Entry 6HPD (X-ray diffraction, 2.43 A resolution); this record covers chain A.

== Chain A ==
Name: Beta-galactosidase (GH2)
From: Formosa agariphila KMM 3901
Notes: EC 3.2.1.23
Reference sequence: T2KN75 (T2KN75_9FLAO); residues 11-990 here correspond to UniProt positions 2-981 (UniProt number = residue number - 9)
Sequence (990 residues; numbered 1 to 990; the number before each row is that of its first residue):
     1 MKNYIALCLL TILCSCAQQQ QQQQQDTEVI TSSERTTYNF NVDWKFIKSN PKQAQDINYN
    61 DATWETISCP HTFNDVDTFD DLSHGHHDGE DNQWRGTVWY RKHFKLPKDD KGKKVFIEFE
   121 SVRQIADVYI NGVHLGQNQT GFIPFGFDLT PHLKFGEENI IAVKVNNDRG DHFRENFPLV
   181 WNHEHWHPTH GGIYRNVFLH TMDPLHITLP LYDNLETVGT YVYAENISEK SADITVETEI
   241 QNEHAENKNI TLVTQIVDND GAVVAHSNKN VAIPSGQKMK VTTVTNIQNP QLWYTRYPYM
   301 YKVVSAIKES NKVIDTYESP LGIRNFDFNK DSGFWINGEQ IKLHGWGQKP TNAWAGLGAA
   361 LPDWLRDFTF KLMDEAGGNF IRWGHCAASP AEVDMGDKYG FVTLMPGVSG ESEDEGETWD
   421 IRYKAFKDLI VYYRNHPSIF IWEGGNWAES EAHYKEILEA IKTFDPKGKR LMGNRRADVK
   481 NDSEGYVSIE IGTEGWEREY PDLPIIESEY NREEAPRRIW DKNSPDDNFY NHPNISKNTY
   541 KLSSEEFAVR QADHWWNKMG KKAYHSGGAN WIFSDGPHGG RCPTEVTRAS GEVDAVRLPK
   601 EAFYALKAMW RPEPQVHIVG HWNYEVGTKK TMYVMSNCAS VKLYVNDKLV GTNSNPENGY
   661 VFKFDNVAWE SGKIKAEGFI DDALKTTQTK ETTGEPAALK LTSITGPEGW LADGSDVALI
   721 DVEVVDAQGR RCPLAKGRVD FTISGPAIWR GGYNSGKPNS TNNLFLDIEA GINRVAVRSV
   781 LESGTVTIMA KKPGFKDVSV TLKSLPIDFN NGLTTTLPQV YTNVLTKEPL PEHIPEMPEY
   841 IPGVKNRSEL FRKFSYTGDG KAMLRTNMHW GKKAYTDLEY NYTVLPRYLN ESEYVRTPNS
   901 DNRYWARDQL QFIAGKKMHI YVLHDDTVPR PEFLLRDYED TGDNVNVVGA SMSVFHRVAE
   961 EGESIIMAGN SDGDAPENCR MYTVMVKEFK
Not modelled in the structure: 1-27, 840-847
Sequence notes: initiating methionine (1); expression tag (2-10)
UniProt features mapped onto this chain:
  - active site: Glu509 (Nucleophile)
  - binding site (Mg(2+)): Asn570, Trp571, Ile572, Ser590, Glu592
Metal / ion sites: Mg2+: Asn570, Trp571, Ile572, Ser590, Glu592
Reported in the primary citation:
  - catalytic residues: Glu509
  - catalytic residues: Glu411, Asp908 (proposed by the authors, not directly observed)

== In short ==
Asn570, Trp571, Ile572, Ser590 and Glu592 form the Mg2+ site. Curated annotation (UniProt) lists active-site
residue Glu509 and 5 Mg2+-binding residues. From the paper: catalytic residues Glu509, Glu411 and Asp908.
Chain A is Beta-galactosidase (GH2) (Formosa agariphila KMM 3901); the structure, The structure of a
beta-glucuronidase from glycoside hydrolase family 2, was determined by X-ray diffraction, deposited together
with 6HHN and 6HR5.
